6GIS - chains A and D of the 5 polymer chains in the assembly; structure by X-ray diffraction, 2.82 A resolution.

Chain A:
Molecule: Proliferating cell nuclear antigen
From: Homo sapiens
Notes: engineered mutation(s): H from His tag
UniProt: P12004 (PCNA_HUMAN); residue numbers follow UniProt; this construct covers 1-261
Chain sequence (262 residues; each row starts with the number of its first residue; numbering starts at 0):
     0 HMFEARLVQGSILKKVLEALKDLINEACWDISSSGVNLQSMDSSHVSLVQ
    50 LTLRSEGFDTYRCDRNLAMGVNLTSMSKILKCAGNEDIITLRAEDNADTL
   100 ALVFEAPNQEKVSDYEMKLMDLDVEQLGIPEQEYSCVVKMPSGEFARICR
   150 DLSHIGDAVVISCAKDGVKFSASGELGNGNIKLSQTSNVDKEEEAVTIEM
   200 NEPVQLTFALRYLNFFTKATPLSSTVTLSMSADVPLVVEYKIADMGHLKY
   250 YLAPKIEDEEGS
Disordered / not traced: 0, 186-191, 255-261
Differences from the reference sequence: expression tag (0)
Swiss-Prot annotation at these positions:
  - DNA-binding region: Arg61 to Lys80
  - modified residue: Lys14 (N6-acetyllysine), Lys77 (N6-acetyllysine), Lys80 (N6-acetyllysine), Tyr211 (Phosphotyrosine), Lys248 (N6-acetyllysine)
  - cross-link (Glycyl lysine isopeptide (Lys-Gly)): Lys164 (interchain with G-Cter in SUMO2), Lys254 (interchain with G-Cter in SUMO2)
  - natural variant: Ser228 (S228I: In ATLD2)
  - mutagenesis: Lys13 (K13R: Inhibits acetylation, recruitment to DNA damage sites, inducible ubiquitination and protein degradation, DNA replication and repair synthesis efficiencies, but homotrimer formation, nuclear ...), Lys14 (K14R: Inhibits acetylation, recruitment to DNA damage sites, inducible ubiquitination and protein degradation, DNA replication and repair synthesis efficiencies, but homotrimer formation, nuclear ...), Lys20 (K20R: Inhibits acetylation, recruitment to DNA damage sites, inducible ubiquitination and protein degradation, DNA replication and repair synthesis efficiencies, but homotrimer formation, nuclear ...), Met40 (M40A: Complete loss of interaction with UHRF2), Ser43 to Val45 (No effect on POLD3-binding. Impairs binding to ALKBH2), Lys77 (K77A: Inhibits recruitment to DNA damage sites, but nuclear localization is similar as the wild-type; in association with A-80 ...), Lys80 (K80A: Inhibits recruitment to DNA damage sites, but nuclear localization is similar as the wild-type; in association with A-77 ...), Gln125 to Ile128 (Strong decrease in POLD3-binding. Impairs binding to ALKBH2), Ile128 (I128A: Complete loss of interaction with UHRF2), Lys164 (K164R: Abolishes ubiquitination. No effect on interaction with SHPRH), Val188 to Lys190 (No effect on POLD3-binding. No effect on ALKBH2-binding), Tyr211 (Y211F: Alters chromatin-associated PCNA stability and its function in DNA replication and repair), 3 further mutagenesis entries in UniProt
Reported in the primary citation:
  - binding site for the 10-nt DNA strand (chain D): Lys20, Thr73, Lys77, Lys80, Arg149, His153, Lys217

Chain D:
Molecule: 10-nt DNA strand
Sequence (10 nucleotides; numbered 1 to 10; the number before each row is that of its first residue):
     1 ATACGATGGG

Chain A / chain D interface:
Contacting residue pairs (8):
  Lys20(A) - DA3(D)  salt bridge to the phosphate
  Asp21(A) - DA3(D)  phosphate contact
  Thr73(A) - DT2(D)  phosphate contact
  Lys77(A) - DT2(D)  salt bridge to the phosphate
  Arg149(A) - DG5(D)  phosphate contact
  His153(A) - DG5(D)  salt bridge to the phosphate
  Lys217(A) - DA3(D)  sugar contact
  Lys217(A) - DC4(D)  salt bridge to the phosphate
Interface residues without a listed pair, chain D (5 interface residues in all): DA1

Overview:
7 residues of chain A face 5 of chain D across their interface, with 4 salt bridges. Polar pairs include
Lys20(A)-DA3(D), Lys77(A)-DT2(D) and His153(A)-DG5(D). Curated annotation (UniProt) lists 23 mutagenesis sites
on chain A. From the paper: a binding site for the 10-nt DNA strand (chain D) at Lys20(A), Thr73(A) and
Lys77(A) among others.
Here chain A is Proliferating cell nuclear antigen (Homo sapiens) and chain D is a 10-nt DNA strand. Entry
6GIS (Structural basis of human clamp sliding on DNA) was determined by X-ray diffraction.
